PDB entry 4X6Z | X-ray diffraction, 2.70 A resolution | chains J and Z of the 30 polymer chains in the assembly

# Chain J
Name: Proteasome subunit beta type-3
From: Saccharomyces cerevisiae (strain ATCC 204508 / S288c)
Notes: EC 3.4.25.1
Reference sequence: P25451 (PSB3_YEAST); residues -8 to 196 here correspond to UniProt positions 1-205 (UniProt number = residue number + 9)
Chain sequence (205 residues; numbered -8 to 196; the number before each row is that of its first residue; numbers below 1 keep their minus sign (Met-8 is residue -8)):
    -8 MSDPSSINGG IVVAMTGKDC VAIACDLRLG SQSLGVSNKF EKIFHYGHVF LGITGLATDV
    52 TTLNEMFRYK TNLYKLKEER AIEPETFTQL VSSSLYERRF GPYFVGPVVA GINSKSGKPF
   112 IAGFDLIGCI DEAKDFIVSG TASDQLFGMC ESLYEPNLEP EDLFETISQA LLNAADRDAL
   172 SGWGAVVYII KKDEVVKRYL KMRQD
Unresolved in the structure: -8
Curated features (UniProtKB/Swiss-Prot):
  - modified residue: Ser22 (Phosphoserine)
  - cross-link: Lys61 (Glycyl lysine isopeptide (Lys-Gly) (interchain with G-Cter in ubiquitin))
Metal / ion sites: Mg2+ near Glu123 (its only coordinating residue here)

# Chain Z
Name: Proteasome subunit beta type-5
From: Saccharomyces cerevisiae (strain ATCC 204508 / S288c)
Notes: EC 3.4.25.1
Reference sequence: P30656 (PSB5_YEAST); residues -74 to 212 here correspond to UniProt positions 1-287 (UniProt number = residue number + 75)
Chain sequence (287 residues; each row starts with the number of its first residue; numbers below 1 keep their minus sign (Met-74 is residue -74)):
   -74 MQAIADSFSV PNRLVKELQY DNEQNLESDF VTGASQFQRL APSLTVPPIA SPQQFLRAHT
   -14 DDSRNPDCKI KIAHGTTTLA FRFQGGIIVA VDSRATAGNW VASQTVKKVI EINPFLLGTM
    46 AGGAADCQFW ETWLGSQCRL HELREKERIS VAAASKILSN LVYQYKGAGL SMGTMICGYT
   106 RKEGPTIYYV DSDGTRLKGD IFCVGSGQTF AYGVLDSNYK WDLSVEDALY LGKRSILAAA
   166 HRDAYSGGSV NLYHVTEDGW IYHGNHDVGE LFWKVKEEEG SFNNVIG
Unresolved in the structure: -74 to 0

# Chain J / chain Z interface
Pairs across the interface - 45 pairs, chain J then chain Z:
  Arg19(J) - Ala169(Z)
  Ser24(J) - Arg167(Z)
  Ser24(J) - Asp168(Z)
  Ser24(J) - Ala169(Z)  hydrogen bond (backbone-backbone)
  Ser24(J) - Tyr170(Z)
  Leu25(J) - Phe135(Z)  hydrophobic
  Leu25(J) - Arg167(Z)
  Gly26(J) - Arg167(Z)  hydrogen bond (backbone-side chain)
  Val27(J) - Arg167(Z)
  Asn29(J) - Asn209(Z)
  Asn29(J) - Val210(Z)
  Lys30(J) - Asn209(Z)  hydrogen bond (side chain-backbone)
  Gln136(J) - Trp25(Z)
  Asp167(J) - Gln29(Z)  hydrogen bond (backbone-side chain)
  Arg168(J) - Asn24(Z)
  Arg168(J) - Trp25(Z)
  Arg168(J) - Val26(Z)  hydrogen bond (side chain-backbone)
  Arg168(J) - Ala27(Z)  hydrogen bond (side chain-backbone)
  Arg168(J) - Ser28(Z)
  Asp169(J) - Asn24(Z)
  Asp169(J) - Val26(Z)
  Ala170(J) - Asn24(Z)  hydrogen bond (backbone-backbone)
  Ala170(J) - Val26(Z)
  Ala170(J) - Ala169(Z)
  Ala170(J) - Tyr170(Z)  hydrophobic
  Leu171(J) - Asn24(Z)
  Leu171(J) - Tyr170(Z)
  Trp174(J) - His166(Z)  hydrogen bond (side chain-backbone)
  Trp174(J) - Arg167(Z)
  Lys192(J) - Trp198(Z)
  Lys192(J) - Gly212(Z)
  Met193(J) - Trp198(Z)
  Arg194(J) - Gly173(Z)
  Arg194(J) - Asp192(Z)  salt bridge
  Arg194(J) - Gly194(Z)
  Gln195(J) - His166(Z)  hydrogen bond (backbone-side chain)
  Gln195(J) - Phe197(Z)
  Gln195(J) - Val210(Z)
  Asp196(J) - Arg19(Z)  salt bridge
  Asp196(J) - Ala165(Z)
  Asp196(J) - Asp168(Z)
  Asp196(J) - Ser171(Z)
  Asp196(J) - Gly172(Z)
  Asp196(J) - Gly173(Z)  hydrogen bond (side chain-backbone)
  Asp196(J) - Val193(Z)
Other interface residues (no listed pair), chain J (22 interface residues in all): Ser-3, Gln23, Thr132
Other interface residues (no listed pair), chain Z (26 interface residues in all): Ile211

# Overview
Chain J and chain Z form an interface of 22 and 26 residues respectively, with 10 hydrogen bonds and 2 salt
bridges. Polar pairs include Arg194(J)-Asp192(Z), Asp196(J)-Arg19(Z) and Gly26(J)-Arg167(Z).
Here chain J is Proteasome subunit beta type-3 and chain Z is Proteasome subunit beta type-5, both from
Saccharomyces cerevisiae (strain ATCC 204508 / S288c). Entry 4X6Z (Yeast 20S proteasome in complex with PR-VI
modulator) was determined by X-ray diffraction.
